PDB entry 9D3D | electron microscopy, 3.41 A resolution | chains C and B of the 8 polymer chains in the assembly

[Chain C (and B)]
Name: HIV-1 BG505 DS-SOSIP gp120
Organism: Human immunodeficiency virus 1
Notes: chain B of this document is another copy of the same molecule, construct and numbering; everything in this record applies to it too
Reference sequence: Q2N0S6 (Q2N0S6_9HIV1); the construct lacks a stretch of the UniProt sequence and is renumbered around it, so the offset changes along the chain: 31-141 = UniProt 30-140; 150-185 = UniProt 141-176; 189-309 = UniProt 188-308; 312-321 = UniProt 309-318; 2 more segments
Chain sequence (481 residues; row label = number of the first residue in the row; note: 14 numbers in that range are skipped by the numbering (no residue carries them; nothing is unmodelled there); a row labelled like 185A-185K holds insertion residues (185A, then the next letters in order)):
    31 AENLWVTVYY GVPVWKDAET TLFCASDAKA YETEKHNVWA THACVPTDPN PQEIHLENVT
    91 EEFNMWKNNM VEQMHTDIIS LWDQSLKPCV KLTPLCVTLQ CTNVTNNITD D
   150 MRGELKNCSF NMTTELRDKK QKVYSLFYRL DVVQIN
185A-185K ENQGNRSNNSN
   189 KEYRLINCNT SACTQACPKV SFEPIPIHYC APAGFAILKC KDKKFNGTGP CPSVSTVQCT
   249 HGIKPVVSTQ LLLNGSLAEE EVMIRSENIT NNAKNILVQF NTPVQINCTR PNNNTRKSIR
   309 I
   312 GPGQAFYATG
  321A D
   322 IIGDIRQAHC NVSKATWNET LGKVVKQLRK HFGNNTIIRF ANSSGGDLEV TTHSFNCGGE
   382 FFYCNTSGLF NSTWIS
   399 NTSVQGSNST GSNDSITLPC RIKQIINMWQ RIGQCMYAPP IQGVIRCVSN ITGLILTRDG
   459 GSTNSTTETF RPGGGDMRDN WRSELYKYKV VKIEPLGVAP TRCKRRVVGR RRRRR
Disordered / not traced: 31, 185A-185K, 399-409, 506-513 (chain B: 31-32, 185A-185K, 399-410, 506-513)
Disulfide bonds: Cys54-Cys74, Cys119-Cys205, Cys126-Cys196, Cys131-Cys157, Cys201-Cys433, Cys218-Cys247, Cys228-Cys239, Cys296-Cys331, Cys378-Cys445, Cys385-Cys418
Covalent attachments: N-acetylglucosamine (NAG) linked to Asn88, Asn133, Asn137, Asn156, Asn160, Asn197, Asn234, Asn262, Asn276, Asn295, Asn301, Asn332, Asn339, Asn355, Asn363, Asn386, Asn392, Asn448
Construct notes: conflict Cys201 (Ile200 in Q2N0S6), Asn332 (Thr330 in Q2N0S6), Cys433 (Ala430 in Q2N0S6), Cys501 (Ala498 in Q2N0S6); expression tag (509-513)

[Chain C / chain B interface]
Pairs across the interface (15; chain C residue first):
  Thr123(C) - Arg166(B)
  Cys126(C) - Glu164(B)
  Cys126(C) - Leu165(B)
  Cys126(C) - Arg166(B)  hydrogen bond (backbone-backbone)
  Val127(C) - Leu165(B)
  Thr128(C) - Leu165(B)
  Thr128(C) - Asp167(B)  hydrogen bond
  Ile184(C) - Leu165(B)  hydrophobic
  Glu190(C) - Lys168(B)  salt bridge
  Cys196(C) - Pro313(B)
  Asn197(C) - Glu164(B)
  Asn197(C) - Arg308(B)  hydrogen bond (backbone-side chain)
  Thr198(C) - Gly314(B)  hydrogen bond (backbone-backbone)
  Ser199(C) - Pro313(B)
  Ala200(C) - Pro313(B)
Also at the interface, not in a pair above, chain C (12 interface residues in all): Arg192

[In short]
Chain C and chain B form an interface of 12 and 8 residues respectively; the contacts include 4 hydrogen bonds
and 1 salt bridge. Polar pairs include Glu190(C)-Lys168(B), Thr128(C)-Asp167(B) and Asn197(C)-Arg308(B).
Chain C and chain B are both HIV-1 BG505 DS-SOSIP gp120 (Human immunodeficiency virus 1); the structure,
Cryo-EM structure of PGT145 R100aS Fab bound to HIV-1 BG505 DS-SOSIP.664 Env trimer, was determined by
electron microscopy, deposited together with 9D1W.
